6L6G - chains A and B; structure by X-ray diffraction, 1.98 A resolution.

# Chain A (and B)
Name: Uncharacterized protein Lpg0189
Source organism: Legionella pneumophila subsp. pneumophila (strain Philadelphia 1 / ATCC 33152 / DSM 7513)
Notes: chain B of this document is another copy of the same molecule, construct and numbering; everything in this record applies to it too
UniProt: Q5ZZ22 (Q5ZZ22_LEGPH); residues 20-288 here = UniProt positions 20-288
Chain sequence (269 residues; numbered 20 to 288; the number before each row is that of its first residue):
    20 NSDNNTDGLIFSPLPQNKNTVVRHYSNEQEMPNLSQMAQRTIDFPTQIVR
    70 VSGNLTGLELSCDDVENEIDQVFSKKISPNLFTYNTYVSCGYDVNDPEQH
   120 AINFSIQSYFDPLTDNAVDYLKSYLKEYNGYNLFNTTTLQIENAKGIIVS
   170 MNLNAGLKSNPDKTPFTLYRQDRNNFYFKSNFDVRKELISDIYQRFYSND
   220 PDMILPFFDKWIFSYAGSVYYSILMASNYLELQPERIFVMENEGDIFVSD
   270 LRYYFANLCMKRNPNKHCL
Unresolved in the structure: 20-24
Disulfides: Cys-81/Cys-109, Cys-278/Cys-287
Modified / non-standard residues: Mse-50, Mse-56, Mse-170, Mse-222, Mse-244, Mse-259, Mse-279 (selenomethionine; parent Met)

# How chain A and chain B interact
Residue-residue contacts (46; chain A residue first):
  Lys-164(A) / Glu-262(B)
  Ile-167(A) / Ile-167(B)  hydrophobic
  Ile-167(A) / Ile-265(B)  hydrophobic
  Ser-169(A) / Ser-169(B)  hydrogen bond
  Ser-169(A) / Arg-192(B)  hydrogen bond (backbone-side chain)
  Asn-171(A) / Gln-190(B)
  Asn-171(A) / Arg-192(B)
  Asn-173(A) / Gln-190(B)  hydrogen bond
  Pro-184(A) / Thr-186(B)
  Pro-184(A) / Leu-187(B)
  Phe-185(A) / Phe-185(B)
  Phe-185(A) / Thr-186(B)
  Phe-185(A) / Leu-187(B)  hydrogen bond (backbone-backbone)
  Thr-186(A) / Pro-184(B)
  Thr-186(A) / Phe-185(B)
  Leu-187(A) / Pro-184(B)
  Leu-187(A) / Phe-185(B)  hydrogen bond (backbone-backbone)
  Tyr-188(A) / Thr-183(B)
  Arg-189(A) / Pro-34(B)
  Gln-190(A) / Asn-171(B)
  Gln-190(A) / Asn-173(B)  hydrogen bond
  Gln-190(A) / Gln-190(B)
  Arg-192(A) / Ser-169(B)  hydrogen bond (side chain-backbone)
  Arg-192(A) / Asn-171(B)
  Arg-192(A) / Arg-192(B)
  Arg-192(A) / Gln-252(B)  hydrogen bond (side chain-backbone)
  Arg-192(A) / Glu-254(B)
  Arg-192(A) / Arg-271(B)  hydrogen bond (backbone-side chain)
  Asn-194(A) / Glu-254(B)  hydrogen bond
  Asn-194(A) / Ile-256(B)
  Asn-194(A) / Val-267(B)
  Tyr-196(A) / Gly-263(B)
  Phe-232(A) / Leu-33(B)  hydrophobic
  Tyr-234(A) / Leu-33(B)
  Tyr-234(A) / Pro-34(B)  hydrogen bond (side chain-backbone)
  Tyr-234(A) / Asn-36(B)
  Gln-252(A) / Gln-190(B)
  Gln-252(A) / Arg-192(B)  hydrogen bond (backbone-side chain)
  Glu-254(A) / Arg-192(B)
  Glu-254(A) / Asn-194(B)  hydrogen bond
  Ile-256(A) / Asn-194(B)
  Glu-262(A) / Tyr-196(B)
  Gly-263(A) / Tyr-196(B)
  Ile-265(A) / Ile-167(B)  hydrophobic
  Val-267(A) / Asn-194(B)
  Arg-271(A) / Arg-192(B)
Other interface residues (no listed pair), chain A (31 interface residues in all): Mse-170, Thr-183, Asp-191, Phe-195, Val-238, Glu-250
Other interface residues (no listed pair), chain B (29 interface residues in all): Lys-164, Mse-170, Tyr-188, Phe-195, Glu-250

# Summary
31 residues of chain A face 29 of chain B across their interface; the contacts include 13 hydrogen bonds.
Polar contacts include Ser-169(A)/Ser-169(B), Ser-169(A)/Arg-192(B) and Asn-173(A)/Gln-190(B).
Chain A and chain B are both Uncharacterized protein Lpg0189 (Legionella pneumophila subsp. pneumophila
(strain Philadelphia 1 / ATCC 33152 / DSM 7513)); the structure, Crystal structure of SeMet_Lpg0189, was
determined by X-ray diffraction.
